Entry 6EU0 (electron microscopy, 4.00 A resolution); this record covers chains S and Y of the 22 polymer chains in the assembly.

== Chain S ==
Molecule: Template
Sequence (70 nucleotides; numbered 1 to 70; the number before each row is that of its first residue):
     1 CGAAGGGTTA CTTCGCGAAC ACATAGTTGC GAAAAAAACA TTTTTTTATA GTAGCCGAAA
    61 ATAGTGGACG
Unresolved in the structure: 25-28, 62-70

== Chain Y ==
Protein: TATA-box-binding protein
Source organism: Saccharomyces cerevisiae (strain ATCC 204508 / S288c)
UniProtKB: P13393 (TBP_YEAST); residue numbers follow UniProt; this construct covers 1-240
Chain sequence (240 residues; row label = number of the first residue in the row):
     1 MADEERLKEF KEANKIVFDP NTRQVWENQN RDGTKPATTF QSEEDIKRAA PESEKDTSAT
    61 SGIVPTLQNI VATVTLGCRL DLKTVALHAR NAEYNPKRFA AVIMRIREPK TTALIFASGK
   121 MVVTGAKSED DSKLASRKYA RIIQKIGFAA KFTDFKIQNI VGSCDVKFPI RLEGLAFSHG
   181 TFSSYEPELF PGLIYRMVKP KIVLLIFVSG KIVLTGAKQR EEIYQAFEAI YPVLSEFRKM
Unresolved in the structure: 1-60

== How chain S and chain Y interact ==
Pairs across the interface (25; chain S residue first):
  DT42(S) - Arg98(Y)  hydrogen bond to the base
  DT43(S) - Arg98(Y)  phosphate contact
  DT43(S) - Phe99(Y)  base contact
  DT44(S) - Lys97(Y)  phosphate contact
  DT44(S) - Phe99(Y)  sugar contact
  DT44(S) - Ile115(Y)  base contact
  DT45(S) - Val71(Y)  base contact
  DT45(S) - Glu93(Y)  phosphate contact
  DT45(S) - Leu114(Y)  phosphate contact
  DT45(S) - Ile115(Y)  sugar contact
  DT45(S) - Val122(Y)  base contact
  DT45(S) - Val123(Y)  base contact
  DT45(S) - Thr124(Y)  hydrogen bond to the base
  DT46(S) - Asn69(Y)  phosphate contact
  DT46(S) - Thr124(Y)  sugar contact
  DT47(S) - Asn69(Y)  sugar contact
  DA48(S) - Gln68(Y)  sugar contact
  DA48(S) - Val213(Y)  sugar contact
  DT49(S) - Phe207(Y)  sugar contact
  DT49(S) - Ser209(Y)  phosphate contact
  DT49(S) - Lys211(Y)  salt bridge to the phosphate
  DA50(S) - Phe190(Y)  base contact
  DA50(S) - Pro191(Y)  sugar contact
  DA50(S) - Ser209(Y)  hydrogen bond to the phosphate
  DT52(S) - Glu188(Y)  phosphate contact
Interface residues without a listed pair, chain Y (22 interface residues in all): Ile106, Gly125, Leu205

== In short ==
Chain S and chain Y form an interface of 10 and 22 residues respectively; the contacts include 3 hydrogen
bonds and 1 salt bridge. Polar pairs include DT42(S)-Arg98(Y), DT45(S)-Thr124(Y) and DA50(S)-Ser209(Y).
Here chain S is Template and chain Y is TATA-box-binding protein (Saccharomyces cerevisiae (strain ATCC 204508
/ S288c)). Entry 6EU0 (RNA Polymerase III open pre-initiation complex (OC-PIC)) was determined by electron
microscopy (same publication as 6EU1, 6EU2 and 6EU3).
